PDB entry 7MPG | electron microscopy, 3.40 A resolution | chains A and F of the 9 polymer chains in the assembly

[Chain A]
Protein: Fusion glycoprotein F0, Envelope glycoprotein
Source organism: Human respiratory syncytial virus
Reference sequence: chimeric construct of A0A0X8XQD7, M1E1E4: residues 26-513 from A0A0X8XQD7 (A0A0X8XQD7_HRSV) positions 16-503 (UniProt number = residue number - 10); residues 518-546 from M1E1E4 positions 1-29 (UniProt number = residue number - 517)
Sequence (496 residues; each row starts with the number of its first residue; note: 29 numbers in that range are skipped by the numbering (no residue carries them; nothing is unmodelled there)):
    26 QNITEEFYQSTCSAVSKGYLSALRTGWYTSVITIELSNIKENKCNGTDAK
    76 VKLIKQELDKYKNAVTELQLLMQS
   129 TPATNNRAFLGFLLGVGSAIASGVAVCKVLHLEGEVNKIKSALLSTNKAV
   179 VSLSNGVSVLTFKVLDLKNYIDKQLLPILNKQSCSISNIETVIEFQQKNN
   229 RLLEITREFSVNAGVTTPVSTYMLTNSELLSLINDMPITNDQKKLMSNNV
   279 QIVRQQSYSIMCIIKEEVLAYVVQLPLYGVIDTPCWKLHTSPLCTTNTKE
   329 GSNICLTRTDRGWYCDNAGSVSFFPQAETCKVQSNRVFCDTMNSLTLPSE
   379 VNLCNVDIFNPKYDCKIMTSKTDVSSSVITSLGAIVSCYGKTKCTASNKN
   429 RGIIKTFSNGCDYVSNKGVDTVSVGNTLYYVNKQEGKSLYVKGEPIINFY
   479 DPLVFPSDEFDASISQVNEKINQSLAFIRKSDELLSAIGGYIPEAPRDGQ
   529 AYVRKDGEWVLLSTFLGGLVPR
Not modelled in the structure: 129-136, 514-550
Sequence notes: conflict Thr-132 (Ala93 in A0A0X8XQD7), Val-152 (Ile142 in A0A0X8XQD7), Gly-546 (Ser29 in M1E1E4); engineered mutation Cys-155 (Ser145 in A0A0X8XQD7), Phe-190 (Ser180 in A0A0X8XQD7), Leu-207 (Val197 in A0A0X8XQD7), Cys-290 (Ser280 in A0A0X8XQD7); linker (514-517); expression tag (547-550)
Disulfide bonds: Cys-37/Cys-439, Cys-69/Cys-212, Cys-155/Cys-290, Cys-313/Cys-343, Cys-322/Cys-333, Cys-358/Cys-367, Cys-382/Cys-393, Cys-416/Cys-422
From the paper describing this entry:
  - post-translational modification sites: Asn-500

[Chain F]
Protein: AM14 Fab Heavy Chain
Source organism: Homo sapiens
Notes: antibody fragment or engineered binder
Sequence (244 residues; numbered 1 to 234 plus 10 insertion-coded residues; the number before each row is that of its first residue; a row labelled like 82A-82C holds insertion residues (82A, then the next letters in order)):
     1 CVQLVESGGGVVQPGRSLRLSCAASGFSFSHYAMHWVRQAPGKGLEWVAV
    51 IS
   52A Y
    53 DGENTYYADSVKGRFSISRDNSKNTVSLQM
82A-82C NSL
    83 RPEDTALYYCARDRIVDD
100A-100F YYYYGM
   101 DVWGQGATVTVSSASTKGPSVFPLAPSSKSTSGGTAALGCLVKDYFPEPV
   151 TVSWNSGALTSGVHTFPAVLQSSGLYSLSSVVTVPSSSLGTQTYICNVNH
   201 KPSNTKVDKKVEPKSCDKGSENLYFQGSHHHHHH
Not modelled in the structure: 1, 128-133, 214-234
Disulfide bonds: Cys-22/Cys-92, Cys-140/Cys-196

[How chain A and chain F interact]
Residue-residue contacts (14; chain A residue first):
  Lys-156(A) / His-31(F)
  Lys-156(A) / Asp-99(F)  salt bridge
  Leu-160(A) / Ser-28(F)
  Leu-160(A) / His-31(F)
  Leu-160(A) / Tyr-32(F)
  Leu-160(A) / Val-98(F)  hydrophobic
  Glu-161(A) / Ser-28(F)  hydrogen bond (backbone-side chain)
  Ser-182(A) / Tyr-32(F)  hydrogen bond
  Ser-182(A) / Arg-96(F)
  Ser-182(A) / Ile-97(F)
  Ser-182(A) / Val-98(F)  hydrogen bond (backbone-backbone)
  Asn-183(A) / Ile-97(F)
  Asn-183(A) / Val-98(F)
  Gly-184(A) / Ile-97(F)
Other interface residues (no listed pair), chain F (8 interface residues in all): Gly-26

[Overview]
6 residues of chain A face 8 of chain F across their interface, with 3 hydrogen bonds and 1 salt bridge. Polar
contacts include Lys-156(A)/Asp-99(F), Glu-161(A)/Ser-28(F) and Ser-182(A)/Tyr-32(F). The paper reports a
modification site at Asn-500(A).
Chain A is Fusion glycoprotein F0, Envelope glycoprotein (Human respiratory syncytial virus) and chain F is
AM14 Fab Heavy Chain (Homo sapiens); the structure, Cryo-EM structure of Prefusion-stabilized RSV F (DS-Cav1)
in complex with Fab AM14, was determined by electron microscopy together with 7MMN from the same study.
